Entry 8QKT (X-ray diffraction, 3.26 A resolution); this record covers chains CCC and III of the 10 polymer chains in the assembly.

== Chain CCC ==
Molecule: Histone H2A
Organism: Homo sapiens
Reference sequence: H2QSF5 (H2QSF5_PANTR); residues 14-118 here correspond to UniProt positions 15-119 (UniProt number = residue number + 1)
Chain sequence (105 residues; numbered 14 to 118; the number before each row is that of its first residue):
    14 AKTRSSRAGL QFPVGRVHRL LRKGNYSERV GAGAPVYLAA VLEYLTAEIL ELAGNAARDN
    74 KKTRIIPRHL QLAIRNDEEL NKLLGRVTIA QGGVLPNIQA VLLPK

== Chain III ==
Molecule: 167-nt DNA strand
Organism: synthetic construct
Sequence (167 nucleotides; row label = number of the first residue in the row; numbers below 1 keep their minus sign (DA-83 is residue -83)):
   -83 ATCTTTTTTT TTTCACAATC CCGGTGCCGA GGCCGCTCAA TTGGTCGTAG ACAGCTCTAG
   -23 CACCGCTTAA ACGCACGTAC GGAATCCGTA CGTGCGTTTA AGCGGTGCTA GAGCTGTCTA
    37 CGACCAATTG AGCGGCCTCG GCACCGGGAT TGTGAAAAAA AAAAGAT
Bound ions: Mn2+ site 1 near DG-61 (its only coordinating residue here); Mn2+ site 2 near DG-49 (its only coordinating residue here); Mn2+ site 3 near DG-34 (its only coordinating residue here); Mn2+ site 4 near DG-3 (its only coordinating residue here); Mn2+ site 5 near DG20 (its only coordinating residue here); Mn2+ site 6 near DG27 (its only coordinating residue here); Mn2+ site 7 near DG38 (its only coordinating residue here); Mn2+ site 8 near DG50 (its only coordinating residue here)

== How chain CCC and chain III interact ==
Contacting residue pairs (11; chain CCC residue first):
  Lys15(CCC) - DT-43(III)  phosphate contact
  Lys15(CCC) - DT-42(III)  phosphate contact
  Thr16(CCC) - DT-43(III)  phosphate contact
  Arg17(CCC) - DT-43(III)  salt bridge to the phosphate
  Arg20(CCC) - DT-42(III)  salt bridge to the phosphate
  Gly28(CCC) - DT-43(III)  phosphate contact
  Arg29(CCC) - DA-44(III)  phosphate contact
  Arg32(CCC) - DA-45(III)  phosphate contact
  Arg32(CCC) - DA-44(III)  salt bridge to the phosphate
  Arg42(CCC) - DA-35(III)  sugar contact
  Arg77(CCC) - DA-54(III)  sugar contact
Also at the interface, not in a pair above, chain III (8 interface residues in all): DG-53, DG-37

== In short ==
9 residues of chain CCC face 8 of chain III across their interface, with 3 salt bridges. Among the polar pairs
are Arg17(CCC)-DT-43(III), Arg20(CCC)-DT-42(III) and Arg32(CCC)-DA-44(III).
Chain CCC is Histone H2A (Homo sapiens) and chain III is a 167-nt DNA strand (synthetic construct); the
structure, Structure of a nucleosome composed of a palindromic 167-base pair blunt-ended DNA fragment, was
determined by X-ray diffraction.
